7EKH - chains A and B; structure by X-ray diffraction, 2.40 A resolution.

Chain A:
Molecule: Angiotensin-converting enzyme 2
Source organism: Homo sapiens
Notes: EC 3.4.17.23, 3.4.17.-
UniProt: Q9BYF1 (ACE2_HUMAN); numbering as in UniProt (aligned over 19-615)
Sequence (603 residues; each row starts with the number of its first residue):
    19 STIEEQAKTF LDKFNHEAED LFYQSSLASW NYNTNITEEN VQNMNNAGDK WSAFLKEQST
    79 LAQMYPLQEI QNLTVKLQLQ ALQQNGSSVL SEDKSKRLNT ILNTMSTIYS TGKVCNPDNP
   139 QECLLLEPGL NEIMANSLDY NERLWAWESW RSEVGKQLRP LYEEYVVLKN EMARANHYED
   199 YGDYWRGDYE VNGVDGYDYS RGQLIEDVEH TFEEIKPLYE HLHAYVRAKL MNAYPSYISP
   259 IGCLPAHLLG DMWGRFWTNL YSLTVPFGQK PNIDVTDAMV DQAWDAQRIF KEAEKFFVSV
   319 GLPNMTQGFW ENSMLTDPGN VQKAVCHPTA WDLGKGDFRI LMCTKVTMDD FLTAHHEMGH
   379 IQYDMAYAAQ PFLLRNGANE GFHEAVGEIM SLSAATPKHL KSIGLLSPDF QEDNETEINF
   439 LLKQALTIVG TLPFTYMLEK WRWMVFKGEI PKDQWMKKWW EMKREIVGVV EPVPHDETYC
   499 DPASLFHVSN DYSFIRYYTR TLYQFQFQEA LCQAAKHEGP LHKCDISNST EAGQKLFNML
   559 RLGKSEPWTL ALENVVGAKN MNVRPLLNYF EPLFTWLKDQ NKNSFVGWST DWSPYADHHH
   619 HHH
Not modelled in the structure: 615-621
Disulfides: Cys133-Cys141, Cys344-Cys361, Cys530-Cys542
Covalent attachments: N-acetylglucosamine (NAG) linked to Asn53, Asn90, Asn322
Construct notes: expression tag (616-621)
Ion coordination: Zn2+: His374, His378, Glu402
Curated features (UniProtKB/Swiss-Prot):
  - region (Interaction with SARS-CoV spike glycoprotein): Asp30 to Tyr41, Met82 to Pro84, Lys353 to Arg357
  - active site: Glu375 (Proton acceptor), His505 (Proton donor)
  - binding site (chloride): Arg169, Trp477, Lys481
  - binding site (substrate): Arg273, His345, Pro346, Tyr515
  - binding site (Zn(2+)): His374, His378, Glu402
  - glycosylation (N-linked (GlcNAc...) asparagine): Asn53, Asn90, Asn103, Asn322, Asn432, Asn546
  - mutagenesis: Ser19 (S19P: Increases slightly the interaction with RBD domain of SARS-CoV-2 spike protein), Gln24 to Lys26 (Slightly inhibits interaction with SARS-CoV spike glycoprotein), Gln24 (Q24T: Increases slightly the interaction with RBD domain of SARS-CoV-2 spike protein), Ala25 (A25V: Increases slightly the interaction with RBD domain of SARS-CoV-2 spike protein), Thr27 (T27Y: Increases slightly the interaction with RBD domain of SARS-CoV-2 spike protein. In sACE2.v2.2; increases interaction with RBD domain of SARS-CoV-2 spike protein ...), Leu29 (L29F: Increases slightly the interaction with RBD domain of SARS-CoV-2 spike protein), Lys31 (K31D: Abolishes interaction with SARS-CoV spike glycoprotein; K31Y: Increases slightly the interaction with RBD domain of SARS-CoV-2 spike protein), Asn33 (N33D: Increases slightly the interaction with RBD domain of SARS-CoV-2 spike protein), His34 (H34A: Increases slightly the interaction with RBD domain of SARS-CoV-2 spike protein), Glu37 (E37A: No effect on interaction with SARS-CoV spike glycoprotein), Asp38 (D38A: No effect on interaction with SARS-CoV spike glycoprotein), Leu39 (L39R: Increases slightly the interaction with RBD domain of SARS-CoV-2 spike protein), 48 further mutagenesis entries in UniProt
From the paper describing this entry:
  - contacts within the chain: Asp30-His34 (hydrogen bond)

Chain B:
Molecule: Spike protein S1
Source organism: Severe acute respiratory syndrome coronavirus 2
UniProt: P0DTC2 (SPIKE_SARS2); residue numbers follow UniProt; this construct covers 319-541
Sequence (229 residues; each row starts with the number of its first residue):
   319 RVQPTESIVR FPNITNLCPF GEVFNATRFA SVYAWNRKRI SNCVADYSVL YNSASFSTFK
   379 CYGVSPTKLN DLCFTNVYAD SFVIRGDEVR QIAPGQTGKI ADYNYKLPDD FTGCVIAWNS
   439 NNLDSKVGGN YNYLFRLFRK SNLKPFERDI STEIYQAGST PCNGVEGFNC YFPLQSYGFQ
   499 PTNGVGYQPY RVVVLSFELL HAPATVCGPK KSTNLVKNKC VNFHHHHHH
Not modelled in the structure: 319-332, 528-547
Disulfides: Cys336-Cys361, Cys379-Cys432, Cys391-Cys525, Cys480-Cys488
Covalent attachments: N-acetylglucosamine (NAG) linked to Asn343
Construct notes: engineered mutation Phe453 (Tyr in P0DTC2); expression tag (542-547)
Curated features (UniProtKB/Swiss-Prot):
  - region: Arg403 to Asp405 (Integrin-binding motif), Asn448 to Leu452, Arg454 to Phe456 (Immunodominant HLA epitope recognized by the CD8+)
  - glycosylation: Thr323 (O-linked (GalNAc) threonine), Ser325 (O-linked (HexNAc...) serine), Asn331 (N-linked (GlcNAc...) (complex) asparagine), Asn343 (N-linked (GlcNAc...) (complex) asparagine)
  - natural variant: Gly339 (G339D: In strain: Omicron/BA.1, Omicron/BA.2 and 4 more; G339H: In strain: Omicron/BA.2.75, Omicron/XBB.1.5 and 1 more), Arg346 (R346K: In strain: Mu/B.1.621; R346T: In strain: Omicron/BQ.1.1, Omicron/XBB.1.5 and 1 more), Leu368 (L368I: In strain: Omicron/XBB.1.5, Omicron/EG.5.1), Ser371 (S371F: In strain: Omicron/BA.2, Omicron/BA.2.12.1 and 6 more; S371L: In strain: Omicron/BA.1), Ser373 (S373P: In strain: Omicron/BA.1, Omicron/BA.2 and 7 more), Ser375 (S375F: In strain: Omicron/BA.1, Omicron/BA.2 and 7 more), Thr376 (T376A: In strain: Omicron/BA.2, Omicron/BA.2.12.1 and 5 more), Asp405 (D405N: In strain: Omicron/BA.2, Omicron/BA.2.12.1 and 6 more), Arg408 (R408S: In strain: Omicron/BA.2, Omicron/BA.2.12.1 and 6 more), Lys417 (K417N: In strain: Beta/B.1.351, Omicron/BA.1 and 8 more; K417T: In strain: Gamma/P.1), Asn440 (N440K: In strain: Omicron/BA.1, Omicron/BA.2 and 7 more), Lys444 (K444T: In strain: Omicron/BQ.1.1), 16 further natural variant entries in UniProt
  - mutagenesis: Asn331 (N331Q: Reduced viral infectivity), Asn343 (N343Q: Reduced viral infectivity), Leu452 (L452R: Increased resistance to neutralizing antibodies. Decreases HLA binding to NF9 epitope. Increased binding affinity to human ACE2), Ala475 (A475V: Increased resistance to neutralizing antibodies), Val483 (V483A: Increased resistance to neutralizing antibodies), Glu484 (E484D: Increased replication in human TMEM106B overexpressing cells), Phe490 (F490L: Increased resistance to neutralizing antibodies and human covalescent sera neutralization), Gln493 (Q493N: Reduced host ACE2-binding affinity in vitro; Q493Y: Reduced host ACE2-binding affinity in vitro), Asn501 (N501T: Reduced host ACE2-binding affinity in vitro; N501Y: Increased binding affinity to human ACE2), His519 (H519P: Increased resistance to human covalescent sera neutralization)
From the paper describing this entry:
  - mutagenesis - Y453F, N501T: increased binding to miACE2
  - conformationally variable residues: Phe453
  - mutagenesis - N501T: increased binding to Angiotensin-converting enzyme 2 (chain A)

Chain A / chain B interface:
Pairs across the interface (38; chain A residue first):
  Ser19(A) - Ala475(B)  hydrogen bond (side chain-backbone)
  Ser19(A) - Gly476(B)
  Gln24(A) - Ala475(B)
  Gln24(A) - Asn487(B)  hydrogen bond
  Thr27(A) - Phe456(B)
  Thr27(A) - Tyr489(B)
  Phe28(A) - Tyr489(B)
  Asp30(A) - Lys417(B)  salt bridge
  Asp30(A) - Leu455(B)
  Asp30(A) - Phe456(B)
  Lys31(A) - Leu455(B)
  Lys31(A) - Gln493(B)
  His34(A) - Phe453(B)
  His34(A) - Leu455(B)
  His34(A) - Gln493(B)
  Asp38(A) - Tyr449(B)  hydrogen bond
  Asp38(A) - Gly496(B)
  Tyr41(A) - Gln498(B)
  Tyr41(A) - Thr500(B)  hydrogen bond
  Tyr41(A) - Asn501(B)  hydrogen bond
  Gln42(A) - Gly446(B)  hydrogen bond (side chain-backbone)
  Gln42(A) - Tyr449(B)  hydrogen bond
  Gln42(A) - Gln498(B)  hydrogen bond
  Leu45(A) - Gln498(B)
  Met82(A) - Phe486(B)  hydrophobic
  Tyr83(A) - Phe486(B)
  Tyr83(A) - Asn487(B)  hydrogen bond
  Tyr83(A) - Tyr489(B)  hydrogen bond
  Asn330(A) - Thr500(B)
  Lys353(A) - Gly496(B)  hydrogen bond (side chain-backbone)
  Lys353(A) - Asn501(B)
  Lys353(A) - Gly502(B)  hydrogen bond (backbone-backbone)
  Lys353(A) - Tyr505(B)
  Gly354(A) - Gly502(B)
  Gly354(A) - Tyr505(B)
  Asp355(A) - Thr500(B)
  Arg357(A) - Thr500(B)
  Arg393(A) - Tyr505(B)
Interface residues without a listed pair, chain A (22 interface residues in all): Glu35, Glu37, Leu79
Interface residues without a listed pair, chain B (20 interface residues in all): Tyr473, Phe490
From the paper, about this interface:
  - residue pairs: Tyr83(A)-Tyr489(B) (hydrogen bond), Phe453(B)-His34(A) (hydrophobic contact)

In short:
22 residues of chain A face 20 of chain B across their interface, with 12 hydrogen bonds and 1 salt bridge.
Among the polar pairs are Asp30(A)-Lys417(B), Ser19(A)-Ala475(B) and Gln24(A)-Asn487(B). The authors report a
hydrogen bond between Tyr83(A) and Tyr489(B); a hydrophobic contact between Phe453(B) and His34(A). The paper
reports that Y453F and N501T of chain B increase binding to miACE2; conformational variability at Phe453(B).
Chain A is Angiotensin-converting enzyme 2 (Homo sapiens) and chain B is Spike protein S1 (Severe acute
respiratory syndrome coronavirus 2); the structure, Structure of SARS-CoV-2 spike receptor-binding domain
Y453F mutation complexed with human ACE2, was determined by X-ray diffraction, deposited together with 7EKC,
7EKE, 7EKF and 7EKG.
